9ITU - chains F and G of the 26 polymer chains in the assembly; structure by electron microscopy, 3.18 A resolution.

# Chain F
Protein: ATP synthase subunit beta
Organism: Chloroflexus aurantiacus J-10-fl
Notes: EC 7.1.2.2
UniProtKB: A9WGS4 (ATPB_CHLAA); numbering as in UniProt (aligned over 1-471)
Sequence (471 residues; each row starts with the number of its first residue):
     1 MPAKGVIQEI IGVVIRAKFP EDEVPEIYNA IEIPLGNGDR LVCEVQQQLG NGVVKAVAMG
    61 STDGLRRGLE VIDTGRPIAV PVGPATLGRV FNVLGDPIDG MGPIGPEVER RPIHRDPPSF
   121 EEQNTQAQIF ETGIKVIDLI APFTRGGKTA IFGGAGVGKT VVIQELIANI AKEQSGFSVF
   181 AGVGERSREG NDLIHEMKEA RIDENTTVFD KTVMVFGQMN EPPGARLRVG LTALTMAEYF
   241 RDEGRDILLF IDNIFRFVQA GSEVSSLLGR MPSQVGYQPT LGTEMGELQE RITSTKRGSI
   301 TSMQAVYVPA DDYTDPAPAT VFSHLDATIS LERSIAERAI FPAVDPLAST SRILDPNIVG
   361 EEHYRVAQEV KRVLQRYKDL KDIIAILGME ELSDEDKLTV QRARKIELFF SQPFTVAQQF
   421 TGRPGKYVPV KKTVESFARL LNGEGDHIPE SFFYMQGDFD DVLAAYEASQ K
Disordered / not traced: 1-2, 471
UniProt features mapped onto this chain:
  - binding site (ATP): Gly-153 to Thr-160
Ligand contacts:
  - ADP (adenosine-5'-diphosphate): Gly-154, Ala-155, Gly-156, Val-157, Gly-158, Lys-159, Thr-160, Val-161, Arg-186, Glu-189, Phe-341, Gln-412, Phe-414, Ala-417, Phe-420, Thr-421
  - ATP (adenosine-5'-triphosphate): Thr-350, Ser-351, Arg-352, Tyr-364

# Chain G
Protein: ATP synthase gamma chain
Organism: Chloroflexus aurantiacus J-10-fl
UniProtKB: A9WGS5 (ATPG_CHLAA); residues 1-290 here = UniProt positions 1-290
Sequence (290 residues; each row starts with the number of its first residue):
     1 MPSSREIKRR IRSVKNVAQI TRAMEMVSAS KMRRAQRNVL ATRPYADRMR EVMANLTARV
    61 VGAARRGTLL EKRETVKSVA LLVVTPDRGL CGSLVANVLR RAGRFITEQR AMGRTVDVYT
   121 FGRKGRDFFL RTGFAPAGEA TRLGDAPKLE AILGVAISAI NGFQSGKYDE LYIIYSEFIN
   181 TLVQRPAIKQ LLPVESPDIS TTTNVDYTYE PGEEEVLNSI LPRYVETQIY QAVLESIASE
   241 HSARMVAMRN ATNNAKDLVR DLTLSFNKAR QAAITKEVSE IASGAAALTS
Disordered / not traced: 1, 287-290

# Chain F / chain G interface
Residue-residue contacts (12; chain F residue first):
  Gln-274(F) / Lys-276(G)
  Ala-385(F) / Asn-254(G)  hydrogen bond (backbone-side chain)
  Ile-386(F) / Val-17(G)  hydrophobic
  Ile-386(F) / Ala-251(G)
  Ile-386(F) / Asn-254(G)
  Ile-386(F) / Leu-258(G)  hydrophobic
  Leu-387(F) / Leu-90(G)  hydrophobic
  Glu-390(F) / Gly-92(G)
  Glu-390(F) / Ser-93(G)
  Glu-390(F) / Ala-96(G)
  Glu-391(F) / Leu-90(G)  hydrogen bond (side chain-backbone)
  Asp-394(F) / Arg-131(G)  salt bridge
Other interface residues (no listed pair), chain F (8 interface residues in all): Pro-272
Other interface residues (no listed pair), chain G (14 interface residues in all): Val-14, Gly-89, Ala-255, Ser-283

# Summary
Chain F and chain G form an interface of 8 and 14 residues respectively, with 2 hydrogen bonds and 1 salt
bridge. Polar pairs include Asp-394(F)/Arg-131(G), Ala-385(F)/Asn-254(G) and Glu-391(F)/Leu-90(G). Bound to
chain F: ATP and ADP. UniProt lists 8 ATP-binding residues on chain F.
Here chain F is ATP synthase subunit beta and chain G is ATP synthase gamma chain, both from Chloroflexus
aurantiacus J-10-fl. Entry 9ITU (Chloroflexus aurantiacus ADP-bound ATP synthase, state 3) was determined by
electron microscopy together with 9ITJ, 9ITK, 9ITL, 9ITM, 9ITN, 9ITO and 11 further entries from the same
study.
